Entry 9B7M (electron microscopy, 2.82 A resolution); this record covers chains H and L of the 8 polymer chains in the assembly.

# Chain H
Molecule: Fab2-3 heavy chain
From: Homo sapiens
Sequence (127 residues; row label = number of the first residue in the row):
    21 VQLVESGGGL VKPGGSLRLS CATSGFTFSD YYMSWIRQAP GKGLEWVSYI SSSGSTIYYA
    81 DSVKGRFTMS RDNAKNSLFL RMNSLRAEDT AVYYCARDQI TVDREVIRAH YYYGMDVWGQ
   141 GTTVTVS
Cystine bridges: Cys41-Cys115
Bound ions: Ca2+: Glu125 (shared with 2 residues of chain C)
Reported in the primary citation:
  - Ca2+ coordination: Glu125

# Chain L
Molecule: Fab2-3 light chain
From: Homo sapiens
Sequence (106 residues; numbered 23 to 128; the number before each row is that of its first residue):
    23 DIQMTQSPSS VSASVGDRVT ITCRASQGIN SYLAWYQQKP GKAPKLLIYA ASSLESGVPS
    83 RFSGSGSGTD FTLTISSLQP EDFATYYCQQ ANSFPLTFGG GTKVDI
Cystine bridges: Cys45-Cys110

# Interface between chain H and chain L
Contacting residue pairs (37; chain H residue first):
  Ile56(H) - Phe120(L)  hydrophobic
  Gln58(H) - Gln60(L)  hydrogen bond
  Gln58(H) - Tyr109(L)
  Gly63(H) - Tyr109(L)
  Leu64(H) - Pro66(L)  hydrophobic
  Leu64(H) - Tyr109(L)  hydrophobic
  Leu64(H) - Phe120(L)
  Trp66(H) - Phe116(L)  hydrophobic
  Trp66(H) - Pro117(L)  hydrophobic
  Trp66(H) - Leu118(L)
  Trp66(H) - Phe120(L)
  Tyr69(H) - Phe116(L)  hydrophobic
  Tyr78(H) - Phe116(L)  hydrophobic
  Tyr114(H) - Gln60(L)  hydrogen bond
  Tyr114(H) - Lys64(L)
  Tyr114(H) - Pro66(L)
  Gln119(H) - Tyr71(L)
  Gln119(H) - Glu77(L)
  Tyr131(H) - Ala113(L)
  Tyr131(H) - Asn114(L)
  Tyr131(H) - Phe116(L)  hydrophobic
  Tyr132(H) - Tyr54(L)  hydrophobic
  Tyr132(H) - Ala113(L)
  Tyr132(H) - Asn114(L)
  Tyr133(H) - Leu68(L)
  Tyr133(H) - Tyr71(L)
  Tyr133(H) - Ala72(L)  hydrophobic
  Gly134(H) - Tyr58(L)
  Met135(H) - Tyr58(L)  hydrogen bond (backbone-side chain)
  Met135(H) - Leu68(L)
  Met135(H) - Gln111(L)
  Asp136(H) - Leu68(L)
  Asp136(H) - Glu77(L)
  Trp138(H) - Tyr58(L)
  Trp138(H) - Ala65(L)  hydrophobic
  Trp138(H) - Pro66(L)  hydrophobic
  Gly139(H) - Ala65(L)
Interface residues without a listed pair, chain H (19 interface residues in all): Lys62, Glu65
Interface residues without a listed pair, chain L (19 interface residues in all): Gly122

# Overview
The chain H/chain L interface involves 19 residues from each chain; the contacts include 3 hydrogen bonds.
Polar contacts include Gln58(H)-Gln60(L), Tyr114(H)-Gln60(L) and Met135(H)-Tyr58(L). The paper reports Ca2+
coordination by Glu125(H).
Chain H is Fab2-3 heavy chain and chain L is Fab2-3 light chain, both from Homo sapiens; the structure, Fab2-3
in complex with the capsid of Adeno-associated virus type 9, was determined by electron microscopy, deposited
together with 9B6N, 9B6O, 9B6Q, 9B6R, 9B6S, 9B6T and 9 further entries.
